PDB entry 3QX5 | X-ray diffraction, 1.35 A resolution | chains H and I of the 3 polymer chains in the assembly

# Chain H
Name: Thrombin heavy chain
Source organism: Homo sapiens
Notes: EC 3.4.21.5
UniProt: P00734 (THRB_HUMAN); the construct lacks a stretch of the UniProt sequence and is renumbered around it, so the offset changes along the chain: 16-36 = UniProt 364-384; 37-60 = UniProt 386-409; 61-77 = UniProt 419-435; 78-97 = UniProt 437-456; 7 more segments
Amino-acid sequence (259 residues; numbered 16 to 247 plus 28 insertion-coded residues; 1 number in that range is skipped by the numbering (no residue carries it; nothing is unmodelled there); the number before each row is that of its first residue; a row labelled like 60A-60I holds insertion residues (60A, then the next letters in order)):
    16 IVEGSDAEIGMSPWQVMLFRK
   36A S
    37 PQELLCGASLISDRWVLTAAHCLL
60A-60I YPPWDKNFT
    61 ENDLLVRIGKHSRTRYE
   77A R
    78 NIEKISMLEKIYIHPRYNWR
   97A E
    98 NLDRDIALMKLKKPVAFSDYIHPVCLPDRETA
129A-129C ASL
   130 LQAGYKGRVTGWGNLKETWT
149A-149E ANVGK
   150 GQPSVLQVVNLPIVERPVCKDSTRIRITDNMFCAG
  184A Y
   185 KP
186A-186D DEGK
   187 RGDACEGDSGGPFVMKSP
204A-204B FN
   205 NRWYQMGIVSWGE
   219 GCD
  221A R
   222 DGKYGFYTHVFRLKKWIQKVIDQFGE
Not modelled in the structure: 148-149, 149A-149E, 247
UniProt features mapped onto this chain:
  - region: Ala-183 to Val-200 (High affinity receptor-binding region which is also known as the TP508 peptide)
  - active site (Charge relay system): His-57, Asp-102, Ser-195
  - glycosylation: Asn-60G (N-linked (GlcNAc...) (complex) asparagine)
Disulfides: Cys-42/Cys-58, Cys-168/Cys-182, Cys-191/Cys-220
Covalent attachments: N-acetylglucosamine (NAG) linked to Asn-60G

# Chain I
Name: Hirudin variant-2
Notes: fragment: residues in UNP 60-72
UniProt: P09945 (HIRV2_HIRME); residues 553-565 here correspond to UniProt positions 60-72 (UniProt number = residue number - 493)
Amino-acid sequence (13 residues; numbered 553 to 565; the number before each row is that of its first residue):
   553 NGDFEEIPEEYLQ
Not modelled in the structure: 553-554
Modified residues: Tyr-563 (o-sulfo-l-tyrosine; TYS)
UniProt features mapped onto this chain:
  - region: Asp-555 to Gln-565 (Interaction with fibrinogen-binding exosite of thrombin)
  - modified residue: Tyr-563 (Sulfotyrosine)

# How chain H and chain I interact
Contacting residue pairs (25):
  Phe-34(H) / Phe-556(I)  hydrophobic
  Lys-36(H) / Leu-564(I)
  Gln-38(H) / Phe-556(I)
  Gln-38(H) / Leu-564(I)
  Glu-39(H) / Phe-556(I)
  Leu-40(H) / Phe-556(I)
  Leu-65(H) / Ile-559(I)  hydrophobic
  Leu-65(H) / Tyr-563(I)
  Leu-65(H) / Leu-564(I)  hydrophobic
  Arg-67(H) / Ile-559(I)
  Arg-73(H) / Phe-556(I)
  Thr-74(H) / Asp-555(I)
  Thr-74(H) / Phe-556(I)
  Thr-74(H) / Glu-557(I)  hydrogen bond (backbone-backbone)
  Arg-75(H) / Glu-557(I)
  Tyr-76(H) / Glu-557(I)  hydrogen bond (backbone-side chain)
  Tyr-76(H) / Glu-558(I)
  Tyr-76(H) / Pro-560(I)
  Tyr-76(H) / Tyr-563(I)
  Glu-80(H) / Tyr-563(I)
  Lys-81(H) / Tyr-563(I)
  Ile-82(H) / Tyr-563(I)
  Met-84(H) / Glu-562(I)
  Met-84(H) / Tyr-563(I)
  Met-84(H) / Gln-565(I)
Other interface residues (no listed pair), chain H (16 interface residues in all): Met-32

# In short
Chain H and chain I form an interface of 16 and 10 residues respectively, with 2 hydrogen bonds. Polar
contacts include Tyr-76(H)/Glu-557(I) and Thr-74(H)/Glu-557(I). UniProt lists 3 active-site residues on chain
H.
Here chain H is Thrombin heavy chain (Homo sapiens) and chain I is Hirudin variant-2. Entry 3QX5 (Thrombin
Inhibition by Pyridin Derivatives) was determined by X-ray diffraction, deposited together with 3P17, 3QTO,
3QTV, 3QWC, 3SHA, 3SHC and 3 further entries.
